PDB entry 9E23 | electron microscopy, 6.20 A resolution (low resolution: residue-level contacts below are approximate; hydrogen-bond / salt-bridge calls are withheld) | chains k and v of the 16 polymer chains in the assembly

[Chain k (and v)]
Protein: Dynein light chain Tctex-type 1
From: Homo sapiens
Notes: chain v of this document is another copy of the same molecule, construct and numbering; everything in this record applies to it too
UniProtKB: P63172 (DYLT1_HUMAN); residue numbers follow UniProt; this construct covers 1-113
Amino-acid sequence (113 residues; row label = number of the first residue in the row):
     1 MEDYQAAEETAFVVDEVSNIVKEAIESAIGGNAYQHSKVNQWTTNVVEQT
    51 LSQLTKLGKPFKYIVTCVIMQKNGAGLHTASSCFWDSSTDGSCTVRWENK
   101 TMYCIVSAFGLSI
Unresolved in the structure: 1-12
Swiss-Prot annotation at these positions:
  - modified residue: M1 (N-acetylmethionine)

[Interface between chain k and chain v]
Residue-residue contacts - 35 pairs, chain k then chain v:
  K62(k) with F84(v)
  Y63(k) with C83(v); F84(v)
  I64(k) with C83(v)
  V65(k) with S81(v); S82(v)
  T66(k) with A80(v)
  C67(k) with H78(v)
  I69(k) with G76(v); L77(v); H78(v)
  M70(k) with G76(v)
  Q71(k) with A75(v)
  N73(k) with N73(v); G74(v)
  A75(k) with Q71(v); A75(v)
  G76(k) with I69(v); M70(v); Q71(v)
  L77(k) with I69(v)
  H78(k) with C67(v); V68(v); I69(v)
  A80(k) with T66(v); C67(v)
  S81(k) with V65(v); T66(v)
  S82(k) with V47(v); I64(v); V65(v)
  C83(k) with Y63(v); I64(v)
  F84(k) with K62(v); Y63(v)
Interface residues without a listed pair, chain k (22 interface residues in all): N40, G74, T79
Interface residues without a listed pair, chain v (23 interface residues in all): N40

[Summary]
The interface between chain k and chain v involves 22 residues on one side and 23 on the other.
Chain k and chain v are both Dynein light chain Tctex-type 1 (Homo sapiens); the structure, Cryo-EM structure
of Pre-Chi dynein tail, was determined by electron microscopy, deposited together with 9DZY, 9E0T, 9E0W, 9E22
and 9E28.
